PDB entry 1W01 | X-ray diffraction, 2.20 A resolution | chains A and B

# Chain A
Name: Steroid delta-isomerase
Source organism: Pseudomonas putida
Notes: EC 5.3.3.1
UniProtKB: P07445 (SDIS_PSEPU); residue numbers follow UniProt; this construct covers 1-131
Chain sequence (131 residues; numbered 1 to 131; the number before each row is that of its first residue):
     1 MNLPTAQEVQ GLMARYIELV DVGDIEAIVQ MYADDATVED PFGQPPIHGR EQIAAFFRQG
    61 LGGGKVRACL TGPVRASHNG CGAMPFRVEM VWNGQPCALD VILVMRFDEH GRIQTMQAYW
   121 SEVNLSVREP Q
Unresolved in the structure: 1-2, 128-131
Construct notes: engineered mutation Phe57 (Tyr in P07445), Leu103 (Asp in P07445)
Swiss-Prot annotation at these positions:
  - active site: Tyr16 (Proton donor), Asp40 (Proton acceptor)
  - mutagenesis: Tyr16 (Y16F: Reduces activity 2000-fold. Reduces activity 10000-fold; when associated with E-103; N-103 or L-103; Y16S: Reduces activity 20-fold), Tyr32 (Y32S: Reduces activity 4-fold), Trp92 (W92A: Slightly reduces activity. Reduces protein stability), Leu125 (L125A: Slightly reduces activity and reduces protein stability; when associated with A-127), Val127 (V127A: Slightly reduces activity and reduces protein stability; when associated with A-125)

# Chain B
Name: Steroid delta-isomerase
Source organism: Pseudomonas putida
Notes: EC 5.3.3.1
UniProtKB: P07445 (SDIS_PSEPU); residues 201-331 here correspond to UniProt positions 1-131 (UniProt number = residue number - 200)
Chain sequence (131 residues; row label = number of the first residue in the row):
   201 MNLPTAQEVQ GLMARYIELV DVGDIEAIVQ MYADDATVED PFGQPPIHGR EQIAAFFRQG
   261 LGGGKVRACL TGPVRASHNG CGAMPFRVEM VWNGQPCALD VILVMRFDEH GRIQTMQAYW
   321 SEVNLSVREP Q
Unresolved in the structure: 201, 329-331
Construct notes: engineered mutation Phe257 (Tyr57 in P07445), Leu303 (Asp103 in P07445)
Swiss-Prot annotation at these positions:
  - active site: Tyr216 (Proton donor), Asp240 (Proton acceptor)

# How chain A and chain B interact
Pairs across the interface (54; chain A residue first):
  Ala6(A) - Ser321(B)
  Ala6(A) - Val323(B)  hydrophobic
  Gln7(A) - Val323(B)
  Gln10(A) - Val323(B)
  Gln10(A) - Asn324(B)
  Phe42(A) - Ser277(B)
  Phe42(A) - Asn279(B)
  Phe42(A) - Cys281(B)  hydrophobic
  Gly43(A) - Asn279(B)
  Thr71(A) - Arg275(B)
  Pro73(A) - Asp300(B)
  Val74(A) - Asn324(B)  hydrogen bond (backbone-side chain)
  Arg75(A) - Pro285(B)
  Arg75(A) - Phe286(B)
  Arg75(A) - Asp300(B)
  Arg75(A) - Val301(B)  hydrogen bond (side chain-backbone)
  Arg75(A) - Ile302(B)
  Arg75(A) - Tyr319(B)
  Arg75(A) - Asn324(B)
  Ala76(A) - Trp320(B)
  Ala76(A) - Ser321(B)  hydrogen bond (backbone-backbone)
  Ala76(A) - Asn324(B)  hydrogen bond (backbone-side chain)
  Ser77(A) - Phe242(B)  hydrogen bond (side chain-backbone)
  His78(A) - Ser321(B)  hydrogen bond
  His78(A) - Glu322(B)  salt bridge
  Asn79(A) - Phe242(B)
  Asn79(A) - Gly243(B)
  Cys81(A) - Phe242(B)  hydrophobic
  Ala83(A) - Ile302(B)
  Met84(A) - Ile302(B)
  Pro85(A) - Arg275(B)
  Pro85(A) - Ile302(B)
  Phe86(A) - Arg275(B)
  Asp100(A) - Pro273(B)
  Asp100(A) - Arg275(B)
  Val101(A) - Arg275(B)  hydrogen bond (backbone-side chain)
  Ile102(A) - Arg275(B)
  Ile102(A) - Ala283(B)
  Ile102(A) - Met284(B)
  Ile102(A) - Pro285(B)
  Val104(A) - Tyr319(B)
  Tyr119(A) - Arg275(B)
  Tyr119(A) - Ala283(B)  hydrophobic
  Tyr119(A) - Val304(B)
  Trp120(A) - Ala276(B)
  Ser121(A) - Ala206(B)
  Ser121(A) - Ala276(B)  hydrogen bond (side chain-backbone)
  Ser121(A) - His278(B)
  Glu122(A) - His278(B)  salt bridge
  Val123(A) - Gln207(B)
  Val123(A) - Gln210(B)
  Asn124(A) - Val274(B)  hydrogen bond (side chain-backbone)
  Asn124(A) - Arg275(B)
  Asn124(A) - Ala276(B)  hydrogen bond (side chain-backbone)
Interface residues without a listed pair, chain A (29 interface residues in all): Gly82
Interface residues without a listed pair, chain B (29 interface residues in all): Thr271, Gly282

# In short
Chain A and chain B each contribute 29 residues to their interface, with 10 hydrogen bonds and 2 salt bridges.
Polar contacts include His78(A)-Glu322(B), Glu122(A)-His278(B) and Val74(A)-Asn324(B).
Chain A and chain B are both Steroid delta-isomerase (Pseudomonas putida); the structure, Crystal structure of
mutant enzyme Y57F/D103L of ketosteroid isomerase from Pseudomonas putida biotype B, was determined by X-ray
diffraction together with 1W00, 1VZZ and 1W02 from the same study.
